8ANE - chains F and R of the 8 polymer chains in the assembly; structure by electron microscopy, 3.20 A resolution.

Chain F:
Name: Cas7
Organism: Thioalkalivibrio sulfidiphilus HL-EbGr7
Reference sequence: B8GLG3 (B8GLG3_THISH); residue numbers follow UniProt; this construct covers 1-316
Amino-acid sequence (316 residues; row label = number of the first residue in the row):
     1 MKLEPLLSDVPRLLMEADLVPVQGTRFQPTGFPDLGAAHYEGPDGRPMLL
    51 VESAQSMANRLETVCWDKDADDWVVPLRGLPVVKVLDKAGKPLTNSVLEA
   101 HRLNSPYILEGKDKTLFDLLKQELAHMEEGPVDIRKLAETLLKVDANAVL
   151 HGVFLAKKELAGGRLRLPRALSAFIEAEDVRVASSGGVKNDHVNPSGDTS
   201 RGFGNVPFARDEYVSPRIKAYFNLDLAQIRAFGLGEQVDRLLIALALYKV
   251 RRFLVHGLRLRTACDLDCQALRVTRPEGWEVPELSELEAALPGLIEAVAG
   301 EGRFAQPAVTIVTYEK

Chain R:
Molecule: 66-nt RNA strand
Sequence (66 nucleotides; each row starts with the number of its first residue):
     1 AUUGAAGCAAGCUGUCCCUGAUGGUCGUCAUCUACCUGCCUGGAGUCAUC
    51 CGCGGCAUUUAGCCGC

Chain F / chain R interface:
Contacting residue pairs (39):
  Thr30(F) - A44(R)  hydrogen bond to the phosphate
  Thr30(F) - G45(R)  hydrogen bond to the phosphate
  Gly31(F) - A44(R)  hydrogen bond to the phosphate
  Gly31(F) - G45(R)  phosphate contact
  Phe32(F) - A44(R)  phosphate contact
  Pro33(F) - A44(R)  base contact
  Ser53(F) - A44(R)  phosphate contact
  Gln55(F) - G42(R)  hydrogen bond to the phosphate
  Gln55(F) - G43(R)  hydrogen bond to the phosphate
  Ser56(F) - G43(R)  hydrogen bond to the phosphate
  Asn59(F) - G43(R)  hydrogen bond to the phosphate
  Ala100(F) - U41(R)  sugar contact
  Ala100(F) - G42(R)  sugar contact
  Ala100(F) - G43(R)  phosphate contact
  His101(F) - U41(R)  base contact
  His101(F) - G42(R)  hydrogen bond to the base
  Arg102(F) - U41(R)  sugar contact
  His151(F) - U41(R)  sugar contact
  Gly152(F) - U41(R)  sugar contact
  Val153(F) - U41(R)  sugar contact
  Phe154(F) - C40(R)  base contact
  Phe154(F) - U41(R)  base contact
  Arg166(F) - C39(R)  base contact
  Arg166(F) - C40(R)  base contact
  Pro168(F) - U41(R)  phosphate contact
  Arg169(F) - U41(R)  salt bridge to the phosphate
  Arg169(F) - G42(R)  salt bridge to the phosphate
  Gly186(F) - C50(R)  phosphate contact
  Gly187(F) - C50(R)  phosphate contact
  Val188(F) - U49(R)  phosphate contact
  Val188(F) - C50(R)  hydrogen bond to the phosphate
  Lys189(F) - A48(R)  base contact
  Lys189(F) - U49(R)  phosphate contact
  Asn190(F) - U49(R)  phosphate contact
  Phe208(F) - A48(R)  base contact
  Arg261(F) - G45(R)  salt bridge to the phosphate
  Arg261(F) - U46(R)  phosphate contact
  Thr262(F) - U46(R)  hydrogen bond to the phosphate
  Thr262(F) - C47(R)  phosphate contact
Also at the interface, not in a pair above, chain F (28 interface residues in all): Arg60, Leu167

Overview:
28 residues of chain F and 12 residues of chain R are in contact, with 10 hydrogen bonds and 3 salt bridges.
Polar contacts include His101(F)-G42(R), Thr30(F)-A44(R) and Thr30(F)-G45(R).
Chain F is Cas7 (Thioalkalivibrio sulfidiphilus HL-EbGr7) and chain R is a 66-nt RNA strand; the structure,
Structure of the type I-G CRISPR effector, was determined by electron microscopy together with 8B2X from the
same study.
